PDB entry 7BTO | electron microscopy, 3.97 A resolution | chains A and B of the 9 polymer chains in the assembly

# Chain A (and B)
Molecule: Type I restriction enzyme EcoR124II M protein
Source organism: Escherichia coli
Notes: EC 2.1.1.72; chain B of this document is another copy of the same molecule, construct and numbering; everything in this record applies to it too
Reference sequence: P10484 (T1M1_ECOLX); numbering as in UniProt (aligned over 1-520)
Chain sequence (520 residues; each row starts with the number of its first residue):
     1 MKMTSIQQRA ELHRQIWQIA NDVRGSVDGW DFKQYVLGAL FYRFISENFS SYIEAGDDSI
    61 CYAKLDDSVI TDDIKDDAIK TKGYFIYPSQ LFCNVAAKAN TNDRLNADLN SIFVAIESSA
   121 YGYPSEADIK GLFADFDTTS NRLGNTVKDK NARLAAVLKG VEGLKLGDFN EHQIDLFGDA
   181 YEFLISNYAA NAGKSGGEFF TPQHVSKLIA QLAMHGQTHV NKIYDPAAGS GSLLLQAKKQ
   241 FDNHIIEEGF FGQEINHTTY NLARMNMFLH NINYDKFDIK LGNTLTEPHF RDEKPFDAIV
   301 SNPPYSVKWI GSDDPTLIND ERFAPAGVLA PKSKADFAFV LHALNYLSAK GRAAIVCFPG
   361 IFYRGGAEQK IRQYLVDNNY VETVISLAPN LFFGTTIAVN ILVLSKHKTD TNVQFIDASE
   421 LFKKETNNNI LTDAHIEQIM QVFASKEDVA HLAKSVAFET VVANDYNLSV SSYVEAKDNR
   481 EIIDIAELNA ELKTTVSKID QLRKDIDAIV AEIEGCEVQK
Not modelled in the structure: 1-10, 56-70, 168-173, 190-199, 511-520
Curated features (UniProtKB/Swiss-Prot):
  - region: Glu481 to Val510 (C-terminal tail)
  - binding site (S-adenosyl-L-methionine): Glu198 to Gln203, Ser230 to Ser232, Glu254

# Interface between chain A and chain B
Residue-residue contacts (4; chain A residue first):
  Ile483(A) - Val510(B)  hydrophobic
  Thr494(A) - Gln501(B)
  Lys498(A) - Lys498(B)
  Gln501(A) - Thr494(B)
Interface residues without a listed pair, chain A (5 interface residues in all): Val510
Interface residues without a listed pair, chain B (5 interface residues in all): Ile483

# Overview
Chain A and chain B each contribute 5 residues to their interface. From UniProt: 10
S-adenosyl-L-methionine-binding residues on chain A.
Chain A and chain B are both Type I restriction enzyme EcoR124II M protein (Escherichia coli); the structure,
EcoR124I-ArdA in the Translocation State, was determined by electron microscopy (same publication as 7BST,
7BTP, 7BTQ and 7BTR).
